PDB entry 7NP7 | electron microscopy, 4.03 A resolution (low resolution: residue-level contacts below are approximate; hydrogen-bond / salt-bridge calls are withheld) | chains B6 and C6 of the 27 polymer chains in the assembly

# Chain B6
Molecule: ESX-5 secretion system ATPase EccB5
Source organism: Mycobacterium tuberculosis (strain ATCC 25618 / H37Rv)
Notes: EC 3.6.-.-
Reference sequence: P9WNQ9 (ECCB5_MYCTU); residues 1-506 here = UniProt positions 1-506
Amino-acid sequence (506 residues; row label = number of the first residue in the row):
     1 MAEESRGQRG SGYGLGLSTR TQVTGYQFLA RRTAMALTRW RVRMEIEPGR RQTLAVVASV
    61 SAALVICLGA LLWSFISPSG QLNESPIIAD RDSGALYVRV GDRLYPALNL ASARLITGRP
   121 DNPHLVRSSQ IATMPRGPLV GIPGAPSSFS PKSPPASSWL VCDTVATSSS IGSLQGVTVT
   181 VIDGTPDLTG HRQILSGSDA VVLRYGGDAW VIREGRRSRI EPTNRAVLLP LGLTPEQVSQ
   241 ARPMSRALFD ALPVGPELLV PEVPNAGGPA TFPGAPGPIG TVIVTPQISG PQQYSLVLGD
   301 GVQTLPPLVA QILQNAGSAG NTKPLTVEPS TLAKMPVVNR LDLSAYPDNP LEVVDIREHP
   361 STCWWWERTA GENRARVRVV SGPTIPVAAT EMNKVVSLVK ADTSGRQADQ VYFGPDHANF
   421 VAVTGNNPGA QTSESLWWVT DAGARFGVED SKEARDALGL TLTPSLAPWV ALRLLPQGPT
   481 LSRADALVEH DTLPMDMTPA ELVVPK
Not modelled in the structure: 1-9, 168-174, 497-506
Disulfide bonds: C162-C363

# Chain C6
Molecule: ESX-5 secretion system protein EccC5
Source organism: Mycobacterium tuberculosis (strain ATCC 25618 / H37Rv)
Reference sequence: P9WNA5 (ECCC5_MYCTU); residues 1-1391 here = UniProt positions 1-1391
Amino-acid sequence (1391 residues; row label = number of the first residue in the row):
     1 MKRGFARPTP EKPPVIKPEN IVLSTPLSIP PPEGKPWWLI VVGVVVVGLL GGMVAMVFAS
    61 GSHVFGGIGS IFPLFMMVGI MMMMFRGMGG GQQQMSRPKL DAMRAQFMLM LDMLRETAQE
   121 SADSMDANYR WFHPAPNTLA AAVGSPRMWE RKPDGKDLNF GVVRVGVGMT RPEVTWGEPQ
   181 NMPTDIELEP VTGKALQEFG RYQSVVYNLP KMVSLLVEPW YALVGEREQV LGLMRAIICQ
   241 LAFSHGPDHV QMIVVSSDLD QWDWVKWLPH FGDSRRHDAA GNARMVYTSV REFAAEQAEL
   301 FAGRGSFTPR HASSSAQTPT PHTVIIADVD DPQWEYVISA EGVDGVTFFD LTGSSMWTDI
   361 PERKLQFDKT GVIEALPRDR DTWMVIDDKA WFFALTDQVS IAEAEEFAQK LAQWRLAEAY
   421 EEIGQRVAHI GARDILSYYG IDDPGNIDFD SLWASRTDTM GRSRLRAPFG NRSDNGELLF
   481 LDMKSLDEGG DGPHGVMSGT TGSGKSTLVR TVIESLMLSH PPEELQFVLA DLKGGSAVKP
   541 FAGVPHVSRI ITDLEEDQAL MERFLDALWG EIARRKAICD SAGVDDAKEY NSVRARMRAR
   601 GQDMAPLPML VVVIDEFYEW FRIMPTAVDV LDSIGRQGRA YWIHLMMASQ TIESRAEKLM
   661 ENMGYRLVLK ARTAGAAQAA GVPNAVNLPA QAGLGYFRKS LEDIIRFQAE FLWRDYFQPG
   721 VSIDGEEAPA LVHSIDYIRP QLFTNSFTPL EVSVGGPDIE PVVAQPNGEV LESDDIEGGE
   781 DEDEEGVRTP KVGTVIIDQL RKIKFEPYRL WQPPLTQPVA IDDLVNRFLG RPWHKEYGSA
   841 CNLVFPIGII DRPYKHDQPP WTVDTSGPGA NVLILGAGGS GKTTALQTLI CSAALTHTPQ
   901 QVQFYCLAYS STALTTVSRI PHVGEVAGPT DPYGVRRTVA ELLALVRERK RSFLECGIAS
   961 MEMFRRRKFG GEAGPVPDDG FGDVYLVIDN YRALAEENEV LIEQVNVIIN QGPSFGVHVV
  1021 VTADRESELR PPVRSGFGSR IELRLAAVED AKLVRSRFAK DVPVKPGRGM VAVNYVRLDS
  1081 DPQAGLHTLV ARPALGSTPD NVFECDSVVA AVSRLTSAQA PPVRRLPARF GVEQVRELAS
  1141 RDTRQGVGAG GIAWAISELD LAPVYLNFAE NSHLMVTGRR ECGRTTTLAT IMSEIGRLYA
  1201 PGASSAPPPA PGRPSAQVWL VDPRRQLLTA LGSDYVERFA YNLDGVVAMM GELAAALAGR
  1261 EPPPGLSAEE LLSRSWWSGP EIFLIVDDIQ QLPPGFDSPL HKAVPFVNRA ADVGLHVIVT
  1321 RTFGGWSSAG SDPMLRALHQ ANAPLLVMDA DPDEGFIRGK MKGGPLPRGR GLLMAEDTGV
  1381 FVQVAATEVR R
Not modelled in the structure: 275-284, 417-1391
Curated features (UniProtKB/Swiss-Prot):
  - binding site (ATP): G499 to S506, G876 to T883, G1178 to T1185

# How chain B6 and chain C6 interact
Pairs across the interface (13; chain B6 residue first):
  T21(B6) - R104(C6)
  T24(B6) - R104(C6)
  G25(B6) - R104(C6)
  G25(B6) - V191(C6)
  R31(B6) - D101(C6)
  R32(B6) - M108(C6)
  R43(B6) - L109(C6)
  L68(B6) - F75(C6)
  L71(B6) - I68(C6)
  L71(B6) - I71(C6)
  L72(B6) - F72(C6)
  F75(B6) - I68(C6)
  F75(B6) - G69(C6)
Interface residues without a listed pair, chain B6 (14 interface residues in all): Q22, Q27, F28, M44
Interface residues without a listed pair, chain C6 (15 interface residues in all): I29, V64, R97, A105, P190

# In short
Chain B6 and chain C6 form an interface of 14 and 15 residues respectively. Curated annotation (UniProt) lists
24 ATP-binding residues on chain C6.
Chain B6 is ESX-5 secretion system ATPase EccB5 and chain C6 is ESX-5 secretion system protein EccC5, both
from Mycobacterium tuberculosis (strain ATCC 25618 / H37Rv); the structure, Structure of an intact ESX-5 inner
membrane complex, Composite C1 model, was determined by electron microscopy (same publication as 7NPR, 7NPU,
7NPV, 7NPS and 7NPT).
